8BC3 - chains B and G of the 10 polymer chains in the assembly; structure by electron microscopy, 2.10 A resolution.

# Chain B (and G)
Protein: BmSF-TAL
Source organism: Bacillus aryabhattai
Notes: chain G of this document is another copy of the same molecule, construct and numbering; everything in this record applies to it too
Reference sequence: A0A7W3N5X5 (A0A7W3N5X5_9BACI); the construct has insertions or renumbered stretches relative to UniProt, so the offset changes along the chain: 1-146 = UniProt 1-146; 148-225 = UniProt 149-226
Amino-acid sequence (226 residues; row label = number of the first residue in the row; note: 1 number in that range is skipped by the numbering (no residue carries it; nothing is unmodelled there); a row labelled like 146A-146B holds insertion residues (146A, then the next letters in order)):
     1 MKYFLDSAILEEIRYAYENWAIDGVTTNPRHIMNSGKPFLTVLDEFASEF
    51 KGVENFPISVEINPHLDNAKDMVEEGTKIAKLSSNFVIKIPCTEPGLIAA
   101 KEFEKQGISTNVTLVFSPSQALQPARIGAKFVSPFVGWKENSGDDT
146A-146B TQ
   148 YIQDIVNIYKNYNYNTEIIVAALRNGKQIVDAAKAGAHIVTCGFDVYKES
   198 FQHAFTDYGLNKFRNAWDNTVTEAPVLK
Not modelled in the structure: 146A-146B, 219-225
Covalently attached groups: compound QC9 linked to Lys89
Residues lining bound ligands: QC9 ((2R,3S,4S)-2,3,4,6-tetrakis(oxidanyl)hexane-1-sulfonic acid): Asp6, Thr26, Thr27, Asn28, Arg30, His31, Asn111, Thr113, Ser133, Phe135, Trp138, Ala168, Ala169, Arg171, Thr188
Curated features (UniProtKB/Swiss-Prot):
  - active site: Lys89 (Schiff-base intermediate with substrate)
Reported in the primary citation:
  - catalytic residues: Asp6, Glu61, Lys89
  - binding site for QC9: Asp6, Asn28, Arg30, Glu61, Lys89, Asn111, Ser133, Trp138, Arg171
  - specificity-determining residues: Arg30, Trp138, Arg171

# Interface between chain B and chain G
Pairs across the interface (66; chain B residue first):
  Met1(B) - Arg126(G)
  Met1(B) - Tyr159(G)
  Met1(B) - Tyr161(G)  hydrogen bond (backbone-side chain)
  Tyr3(B) - Leu122(G)
  Tyr3(B) - Arg126(G)
  Tyr15(B) - Glu94(G)  hydrogen bond
  Tyr15(B) - Ile98(G)
  Glu18(B) - Lys101(G)  hydrogen bond (backbone-side chain)
  Asn19(B) - Ile98(G)
  Asn19(B) - Lys101(G)
  Trp20(B) - Glu94(G)  hydrogen bond
  Trp20(B) - Gln123(G)  hydrogen bond (backbone-side chain)
  Trp20(B) - Arg126(G)  hydrogen bond (backbone-side chain)
  Ala21(B) - Arg126(G)  hydrogen bond (backbone-side chain)
  Asp23(B) - Arg126(G)  salt bridge
  Gly173(B) - Ser119(G)
  Val177(B) - Pro118(G)  hydrophobic
  Ala179(B) - Tyr159(G)
  Ala180(B) - Leu122(G)  hydrophobic
  Ala180(B) - Ile155(G)  hydrophobic
  Ala180(B) - Tyr159(G)  hydrogen bond (backbone-side chain)
  Gly183(B) - Asn158(G)
  Gly183(B) - Tyr159(G)
  Ala184(B) - Tyr159(G)  hydrogen bond (backbone-side chain)
  Ser197(B) - Ser119(G)  hydrogen bond (backbone-side chain)
  Ser197(B) - Gln120(G)
  Phe198(B) - Cys92(G)
  Phe198(B) - Leu97(G)  hydrophobic
  Phe198(B) - Gln120(G)
  Phe198(B) - Gln123(G)
  Gln199(B) - Gln120(G)
  His200(B) - Phe116(G)
  His200(B) - Ser117(G)
  His200(B) - Gln120(G)
  Phe202(B) - Phe116(G)
  Phe202(B) - Trp138(G)
  Phe202(B) - Ser142(G)
  Phe202(B) - Asp144(G)
  Thr203(B) - Cys92(G)
  Thr203(B) - Thr93(G)
  Thr203(B) - Leu114(G)  hydrogen bond (side chain-backbone)
  Thr203(B) - Phe116(G)
  Thr203(B) - Gln120(G)  hydrogen bond
  Tyr205(B) - Trp138(G)  hydrophobic
  Gly206(B) - Trp138(G)
  Leu207(B) - Pro64(G)
  Leu207(B) - Thr93(G)
  Phe210(B) - Asn28(G)
  Phe210(B) - Pro29(G)
  Phe210(B) - Glu61(G)
  Phe210(B) - Pro64(G)
  Phe210(B) - Leu114(G)  hydrophobic
  Phe210(B) - Trp138(G)  hydrophobic
  Arg211(B) - Pro64(G)  hydrogen bond (side chain-backbone)
  Arg211(B) - His65(G)  hydrogen bond (backbone-side chain)
  Ala213(B) - Pro29(G)
  Ala213(B) - Arg30(G)
  Ala213(B) - Met33(G)  hydrophobic
  Trp214(B) - Asn63(G)
  Trp214(B) - Pro64(G)
  Trp214(B) - His65(G)
  Asp215(B) - His65(G)  salt bridge
  Asn216(B) - Met33(G)
  Thr217(B) - Met33(G)
  Val218(B) - Pro38(G)
  Val218(B) - Phe39(G)
Also at the interface, not in a pair above, chain B (32 interface residues in all): Lys181
Also at the interface, not in a pair above, chain G (37 interface residues in all): Ile32, Ile62, Pro91, Phe135, Lys139

# In short
32 residues of chain B and 37 residues of chain G are in contact, with 14 hydrogen bonds and 2 salt bridges.
Polar pairs include Asp23(B)-Arg126(G), Asp215(B)-His65(G) and Met1(B)-Tyr161(G). Compound QC9 is covalently
linked to Lys89(B). The paper reports catalytic residues Asp6(B), Glu61(B) and Lys89(B); a binding site for
QC9 at Asp6(B), Asn28(B) and Arg30(B) among others.
Chain B and chain G are both BmSF-TAL (Bacillus aryabhattai); the structure, Cryo-EM Structure of a BmSF-TAL -
Sulfofructose Schiff Base Complex, was determined by electron microscopy, deposited together with 8C4I, 8BC2
and 8BC4.
